2I1M - chain A; structure by X-ray diffraction, 1.80 A resolution.

[Chain A]
Protein: Macrophage colony-stimulating factor 1 receptor
Organism: Homo sapiens
Notes: EC 2.7.10.1; fragment: Kinase Domain
UniProt: P07333 (CSF1R_HUMAN); residue numbers follow UniProt; this construct covers 538-678, 753-922
Amino-acid sequence (333 residues; numbered 535 to 922; 55 numbers in that range are skipped by the numbering (no residue carries them; nothing is unmodelled there); the number before each row is that of its first residue):
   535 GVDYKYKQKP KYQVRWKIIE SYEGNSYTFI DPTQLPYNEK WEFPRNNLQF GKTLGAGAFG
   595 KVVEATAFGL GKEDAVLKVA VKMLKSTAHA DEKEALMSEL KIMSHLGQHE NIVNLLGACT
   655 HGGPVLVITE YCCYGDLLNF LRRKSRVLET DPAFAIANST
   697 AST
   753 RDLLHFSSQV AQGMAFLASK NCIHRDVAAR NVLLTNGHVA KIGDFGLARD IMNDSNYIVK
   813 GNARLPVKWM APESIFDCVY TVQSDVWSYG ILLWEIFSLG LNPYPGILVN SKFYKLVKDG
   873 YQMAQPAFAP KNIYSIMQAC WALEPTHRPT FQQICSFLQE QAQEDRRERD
Not modelled in the structure: 535-546, 557-558, 686-692, 922
Differences from the reference sequence: expression tag (535-537)
Residues lining bound ligands: 5CN (5-cyano-furan-2-carboxylic acid [5-hydroxymethyl-2-(4-methyl-piperidin-1-yl)-phenyl]-amide): Leu588, Gly589, Val596, Ala614, Lys616, Val647, Thr663, Glu664, Tyr665, Cys666, Cys667, Tyr668, Gly669, Leu785, Asp796, Phe797, Ala800, Arg801
Swiss-Prot annotation at these positions:
  - region: Gln542 to Lys574 (Regulatory juxtamembrane domain), Asp796 to Pro818 (Activation loop)
  - binding site (ATP): Leu588 to Val596, Lys616
  - modified residue (Phosphotyrosine): Tyr546, Tyr561, Tyr809
  - natural variant: Gly585 to Lys619 (sequence variant, change not given here; In HDLS1), Gly589 (G589E: In HDLS1), Lys627 (deletion: In BANDDOS), Glu633 (E633K: In HDLS1), His643 (H643Q: In BANDDOS), Cys653 (C653R: In HDLS1), Gly765 (G765D: In HDLS1), Met766 (M766T: In HDLS1), Ala770 (A770P: In HDLS1), Cys774 to Asn814 (deletion: In HDLS1), Ile775 (I775N: In HDLS1), Ala781 (A781E: In HDLS1), 10 further natural variant entries in UniProt
  - active site: Asp778 (Proton acceptor)
  - mutagenesis: Asp802 (D802V: Constitutive kinase activity. Loss of inhibition by imatinib), Tyr809 (Y809F: Reduced kinase activity. Reduced interaction with SRC, FYN and YES1)

[Summary]
Chain A binds compound 5CN. UniProt lists 10 ATP-binding residues, active-site residue Asp778 and 2
mutagenesis sites.
Chain A is Macrophage colony-stimulating factor 1 receptor (Homo sapiens); the structure, cFMS tyrosine kinase
(tie2 KID) in complex with an arylamide inhibitor, was determined by X-ray diffraction, deposited together
with 2I0V and 2I0Y.
